Entry 7VVD (X-ray diffraction, 3.13 A resolution); this record covers chains A and C.

# Chain A
Molecule: Potassium voltage-gated channel subfamily KQT member 1
Source organism: Homo sapiens
Notes: fragment: C-terminal Domain
Reference sequence: P51787 (KCNQ1_HUMAN); residue numbers follow UniProt; this construct covers 364-397, 503-533
Sequence (69 residues; row label = number of the first residue in the row; note: 105 numbers in that range are skipped by the numbering (no residue carries them; nothing is unmodelled there)):
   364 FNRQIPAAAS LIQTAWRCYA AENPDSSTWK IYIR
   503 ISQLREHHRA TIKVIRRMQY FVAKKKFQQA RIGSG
Not modelled in the structure: 364, 534-537
Differences from the reference sequence: expression tag (534-537)

# Chain C
Molecule: Calmodulin-1
Source organism: Homo sapiens
Reference sequence: P0DP23 (CALM1_HUMAN); residues 0-148 here correspond to UniProt positions 1-149 (UniProt number = residue number + 1)
Sequence (149 residues; numbered 0 to 148; the number before each row is that of its first residue; numbering starts at 0):
     0 MADQLTEEQI AEFKEAFSLF DKDGDGTITT KELGTVMRSL GQNPTEAELQ DMINEVDADG
    60 NGTIDFPEFL TMMARKMKDT DSEEEIREAF RVFDKDGNGY ISAAELRHVM TNLGEKLTDE
   120 EVDEMIREAD IDGDGPVNYE EFVQMMTAK
Not modelled in the structure: 0-1, 75, 148
Differences from the reference sequence: engineered mutation Pro135 (Gln136 in P0DP23)
Ion coordination: Ca2+ site 1: Asp20, Asp22, Asp24, Thr26, Glu31; Ca2+ site 2: Asp56, Asp58, Asn60, Thr62, Glu67

# How chain A and chain C interact
Contacting residue pairs (66; chain A residue first):
  Ile368(A) - Phe92(C)
  Ile368(A) - Leu112(C)  hydrophobic
  Ala371(A) - Ala88(C)
  Ala371(A) - Val91(C)  hydrophobic
  Ala372(A) - Phe92(C)  hydrophobic
  Ser373(A) - Glu114(C)  hydrogen bond
  Leu374(A) - Glu84(C)
  Ile375(A) - Ala88(C)  hydrophobic
  Ile375(A) - Phe89(C)  hydrophobic
  Ile375(A) - Met109(C)  hydrophobic
  Gln376(A) - Val108(C)  hydrogen bond (side chain-backbone)
  Gln376(A) - Met109(C)  hydrogen bond (side chain-backbone)
  Gln376(A) - Leu112(C)  hydrogen bond (side chain-backbone)
  Gln376(A) - Gly113(C)
  Gln376(A) - Glu114(C)  hydrogen bond (side chain-backbone)
  Gln376(A) - Lys115(C)
  Gln376(A) - Leu116(C)
  Ala378(A) - Ile85(C)  hydrophobic
  Ala378(A) - Met145(C)  hydrophobic
  Trp379(A) - Glu120(C)
  Trp379(A) - Glu123(C)
  Trp379(A) - Met124(C)
  Trp379(A) - Phe141(C)
  Trp379(A) - Met145(C)  hydrophobic
  Arg380(A) - Glu114(C)
  Arg380(A) - Leu116(C)
  Arg380(A) - Glu120(C)  salt bridge
  Tyr382(A) - Met144(C)
  Tyr382(A) - Met145(C)
  Ser389(A) - Glu123(C)
  Ser390(A) - Glu119(C)
  Ser390(A) - Glu123(C)  hydrogen bond (backbone-side chain)
  Thr391(A) - Glu120(C)  hydrogen bond
  Tyr395(A) - Leu39(C)
  Tyr395(A) - Gln41(C)
  Arg397(A) - Arg37(C)
  Arg397(A) - Ser38(C)
  Arg397(A) - Gly40(C)
  His509(A) - Leu18(C)
  Ala512(A) - Leu18(C)  hydrophobic
  Thr513(A) - Leu18(C)
  Thr513(A) - Phe19(C)
  Thr513(A) - Val35(C)
  Ile514(A) - Leu39(C)  hydrophobic
  Val516(A) - Phe19(C)  hydrophobic
  Val516(A) - Phe68(C)  hydrophobic
  Ile517(A) - Met36(C)  hydrophobic
  Ile517(A) - Leu39(C)  hydrophobic
  Arg519(A) - Met71(C)  hydrogen bond (side chain-backbone)
  Arg519(A) - Met72(C)
  Arg519(A) - Arg74(C)  hydrogen bond (side chain-backbone)
  Met520(A) - Ile63(C)  hydrophobic
  Met520(A) - Met71(C)  hydrophobic
  Gln521(A) - Gln41(C)
  Gln521(A) - Met51(C)
  Phe523(A) - Glu54(C)
  Phe523(A) - Met71(C)  hydrophobic
  Phe523(A) - Arg74(C)
  Lys526(A) - Ser81(C)
  Lys526(A) - Glu84(C)  salt bridge
  Lys527(A) - Glu54(C)
  Phe529(A) - Glu84(C)
  Phe529(A) - Glu87(C)
  Phe529(A) - Ala88(C)
  Gln530(A) - Glu84(C)  hydrogen bond
  Arg533(A) - Glu84(C)  salt bridge
Also at the interface, not in a pair above, chain A (39 interface residues in all): Gln367, Pro369, Thr377, Ala383, His510, Tyr522, Val524, Lys528
Also at the interface, not in a pair above, chain C (45 interface residues in all): Ala15, Leu32, Asp50, Val55, Ala73, Asp80, Thr117

# Overview
Chain A and chain C form an interface of 39 and 45 residues respectively; the contacts include 10 hydrogen
bonds and 3 salt bridges. Polar contacts include Arg380(A)-Glu120(C), Lys526(A)-Glu84(C) and
Arg533(A)-Glu84(C). The Ca2+ site 1 is built by Asp20(C), Asp22(C), Asp24(C), Thr26(C) and Glu31(C).
Chain A is Potassium voltage-gated channel subfamily KQT member 1 and chain C is Calmodulin-1, both from Homo
sapiens; the structure, Crystal Structure of the Kv7.1 C-terminal Domain in Complex with Calmodulin disease
mutation Q135P, was determined by X-ray diffraction.
